Entry 7LKF (electron microscopy, 2.90 A resolution); this record covers chains A and H of the 3 polymer chains in the assembly.

== Chain A ==
Molecule: Sterol regulatory element-binding protein cleavage-activating protein
Organism: Gallus gallus
UniProtKB: A0A3Q3ANV4 (A0A3Q3ANV4_CHICK); the author numbering skips numbers that UniProt does not, so the offset changes along the chain: 1-278 = UniProt 1-278; 286-1323 = UniProt 279-1316
Sequence (1344 residues; each row starts with the number of its first residue; note: 7 numbers in that range are skipped by the numbering (no residue carries them; nothing is unmodelled there)):
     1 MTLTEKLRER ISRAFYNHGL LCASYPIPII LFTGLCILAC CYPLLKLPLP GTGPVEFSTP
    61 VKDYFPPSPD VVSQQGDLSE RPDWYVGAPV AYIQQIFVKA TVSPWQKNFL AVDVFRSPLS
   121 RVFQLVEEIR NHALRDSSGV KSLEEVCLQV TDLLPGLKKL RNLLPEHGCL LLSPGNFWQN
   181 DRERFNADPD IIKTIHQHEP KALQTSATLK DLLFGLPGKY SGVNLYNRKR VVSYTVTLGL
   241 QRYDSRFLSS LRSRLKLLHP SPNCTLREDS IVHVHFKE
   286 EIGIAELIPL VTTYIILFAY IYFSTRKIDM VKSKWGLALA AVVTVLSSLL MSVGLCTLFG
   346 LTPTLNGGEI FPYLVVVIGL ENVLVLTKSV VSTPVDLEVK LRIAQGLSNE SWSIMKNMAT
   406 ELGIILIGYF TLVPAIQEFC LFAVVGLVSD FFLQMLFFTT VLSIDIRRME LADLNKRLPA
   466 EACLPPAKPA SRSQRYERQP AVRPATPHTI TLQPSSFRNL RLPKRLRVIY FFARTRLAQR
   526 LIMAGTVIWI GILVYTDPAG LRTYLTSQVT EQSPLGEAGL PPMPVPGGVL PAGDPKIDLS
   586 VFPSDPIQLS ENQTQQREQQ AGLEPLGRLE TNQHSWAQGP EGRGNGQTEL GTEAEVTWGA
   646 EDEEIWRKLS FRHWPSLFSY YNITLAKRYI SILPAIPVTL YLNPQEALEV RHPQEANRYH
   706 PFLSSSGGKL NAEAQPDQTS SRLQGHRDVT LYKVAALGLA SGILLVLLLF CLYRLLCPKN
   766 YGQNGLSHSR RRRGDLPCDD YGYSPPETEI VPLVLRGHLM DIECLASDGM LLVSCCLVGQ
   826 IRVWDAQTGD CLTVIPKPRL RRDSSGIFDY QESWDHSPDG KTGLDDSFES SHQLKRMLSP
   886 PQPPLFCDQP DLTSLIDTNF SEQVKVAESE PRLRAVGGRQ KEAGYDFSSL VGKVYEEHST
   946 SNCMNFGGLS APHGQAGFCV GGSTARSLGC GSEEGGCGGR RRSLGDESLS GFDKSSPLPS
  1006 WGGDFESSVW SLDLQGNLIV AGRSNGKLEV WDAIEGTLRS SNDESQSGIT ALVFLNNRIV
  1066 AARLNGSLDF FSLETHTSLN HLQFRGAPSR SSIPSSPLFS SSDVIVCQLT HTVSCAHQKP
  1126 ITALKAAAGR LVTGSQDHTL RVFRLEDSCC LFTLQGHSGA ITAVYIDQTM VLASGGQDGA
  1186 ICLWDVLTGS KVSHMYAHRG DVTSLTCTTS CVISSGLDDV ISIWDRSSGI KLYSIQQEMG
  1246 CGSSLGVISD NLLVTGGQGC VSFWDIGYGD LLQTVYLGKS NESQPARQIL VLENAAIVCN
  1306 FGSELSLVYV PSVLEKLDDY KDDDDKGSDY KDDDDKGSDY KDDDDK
Unresolved in the structure: 1-52, 70-79, 201-204, 286-635, 705-1351
Construct notes: expression tag (1324-1351)
Cystine bridges: Cys147-Cys169
Covalently attached groups: N-acetylglucosamine (NAG) linked to Asn667
From the paper describing this entry:
  - post-translational modification sites: Asn667
  - mutagenesis - Q94E, I96A, L125W, V150W, L170E, L662W, I681A: abolished signaling
  - mutagenesis - R135W, C264A: unchanged signaling
  - mutagenesis - Y234A, D435V: abolished signaling in response to SREBP2
  - binding site for N-acetylglucosamine: Asn667
  - mutagenesis - D435V: increased binding to Insig
  - mutagenesis - C147A, C169S: decreased signaling in response to SREBP2

== Chain H ==
Molecule: 4G10 heavy chain
Organism: Mus musculus
Sequence (231 residues; row label = number of the first residue in the row; numbers below 1 keep their minus sign (Thr-4 is residue -4)):
    -4 TGVHSEVQLQ QSGAELVRPG ASVKLSCTAS GFKIKDDYIH WVKQRPEQGL EWIGRIDPAN
    56 GHTRYAPKFQ DKATITADTS SNTAYLQLSS LTSEDTAVYY CTRYNDYDAF YFDYWGQGTT
   116 LTVSSASTKG PSVFPLAPSS KSTSGGTAAL GCLVKDYFPE PVTVSWNSGA LTSGVHTFPA
   176 VLQSSGLYSL SSVVTVPSSS LGTQTYICNV NHKPSNTKVD KRVEPKSCDK T
Unresolved in the structure: -4 to 0, 122-226
Cystine bridges: Cys22-Cys96

== Chain A / chain H interface ==
Contacting residue pairs (29):
  Ser58(A) - Lys30(H)
  His132(A) - Asp103(H)
  Leu134(A) - Tyr102(H)
  Leu134(A) - Phe105(H)  hydrophobic
  Arg135(A) - Asp103(H)  salt bridge
  Arg135(A) - Phe105(H)
  Asp136(A) - Tyr33(H)
  Asp136(A) - His35(H)
  Asp136(A) - Arg50(H)  salt bridge
  Asp136(A) - Tyr99(H)  hydrogen bond
  Ser137(A) - Arg50(H)  hydrogen bond (backbone-side chain)
  Ser137(A) - His57(H)
  Ser138(A) - Tyr33(H)  hydrogen bond
  Ser138(A) - Arg50(H)
  Ser138(A) - Asp52(H)  hydrogen bond
  Ser138(A) - Asn55(H)  hydrogen bond (backbone-side chain)
  Ser138(A) - His57(H)
  Arg246(A) - Lys30(H)
  Arg246(A) - Asp31(H)  hydrogen bond (side chain-backbone)
  Arg246(A) - Asp32(H)
  Arg246(A) - Tyr33(H)
  Arg246(A) - Asp52(H)  salt bridge
  Arg246(A) - Tyr102(H)  hydrogen bond
  Ser250(A) - Tyr102(H)  hydrogen bond (side chain-backbone)
  Ser250(A) - Asp103(H)
  Ser253(A) - Asp101(H)  hydrogen bond
  Ser253(A) - Asp103(H)
  Arg254(A) - Asp103(H)
  Leu257(A) - Asp103(H)
Interface residues without a listed pair, chain A (13 interface residues in all): Ser249
Interface residues without a listed pair, chain H (15 interface residues in all): Ala104
The authors on this interface:
  - epitope / paratope residues, chain A: Arg135(A), Asp136(A)

== Summary ==
13 residues of chain A and 15 residues of chain H are in contact; the contacts include 9 hydrogen bonds and 3
salt bridges. Polar pairs include Arg135(A)-Asp103(H), Asp136(A)-Arg50(H) and Arg246(A)-Asp52(H). The paper
reports a binding site for N-acetylglucosamine at Asn667(A); Q94E, I96A and L125W of chain A, among others,
abolish signaling; 13 substitutions were tested in all.
Here chain A is Sterol regulatory element-binding protein cleavage-activating protein (Gallus gallus) and
chain H is 4G10 heavy chain (Mus musculus). Entry 7LKF (WT Chicken Scap L1-L7 / Fab 4G10 complex focused
refinement) was determined by electron microscopy, deposited together with 7LKH.
